PDB entry 8EF9 | electron microscopy, 2.40 A resolution | chains A and F of the 3 polymer chains in the assembly

Chain A:
Protein: DNA polymerase theta
From: Lates calcarifer
Sequence (864 residues; each row starts with the number of its first residue):
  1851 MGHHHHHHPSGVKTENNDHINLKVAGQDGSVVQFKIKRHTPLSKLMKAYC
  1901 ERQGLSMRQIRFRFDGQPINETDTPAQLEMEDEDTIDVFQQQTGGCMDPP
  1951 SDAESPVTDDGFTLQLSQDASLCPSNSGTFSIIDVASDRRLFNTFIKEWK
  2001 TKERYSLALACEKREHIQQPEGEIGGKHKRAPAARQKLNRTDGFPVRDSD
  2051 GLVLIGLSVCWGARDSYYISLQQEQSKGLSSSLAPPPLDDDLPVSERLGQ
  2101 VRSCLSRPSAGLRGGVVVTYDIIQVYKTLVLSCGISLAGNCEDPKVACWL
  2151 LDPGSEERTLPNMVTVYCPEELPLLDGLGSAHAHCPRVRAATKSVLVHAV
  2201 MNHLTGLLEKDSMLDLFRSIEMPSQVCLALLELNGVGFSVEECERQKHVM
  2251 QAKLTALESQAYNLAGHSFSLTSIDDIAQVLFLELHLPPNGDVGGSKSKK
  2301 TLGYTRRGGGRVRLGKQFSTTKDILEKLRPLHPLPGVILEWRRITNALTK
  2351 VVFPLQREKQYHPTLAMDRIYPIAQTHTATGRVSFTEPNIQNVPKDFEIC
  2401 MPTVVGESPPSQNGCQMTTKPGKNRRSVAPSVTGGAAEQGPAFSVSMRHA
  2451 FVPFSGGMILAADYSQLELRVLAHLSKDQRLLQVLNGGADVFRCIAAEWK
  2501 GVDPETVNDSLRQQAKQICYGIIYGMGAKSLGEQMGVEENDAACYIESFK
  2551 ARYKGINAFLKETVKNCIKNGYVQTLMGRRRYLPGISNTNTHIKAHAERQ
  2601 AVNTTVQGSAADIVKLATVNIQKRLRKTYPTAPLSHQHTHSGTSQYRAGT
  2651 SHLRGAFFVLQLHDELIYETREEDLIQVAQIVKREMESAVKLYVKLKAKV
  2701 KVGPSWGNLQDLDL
Unresolved in the structure: 1851-1978, 2017-2047, 2074-2093, 2109-2113, 2289-2316, 2402-2441, 2640-2652
Bound ions: Mg2+: Asp2463, Tyr2464, Asp2664 (together with 2'-deoxyguanosine-5'-triphosphate)
Ligand contacts: 2'-deoxyguanosine-5'-triphosphate (DGT): Arg2382, Asp2463, Tyr2464, Ser2465, Gln2466, Leu2467, Glu2468, Phe2492, Arg2512, Lys2516, Gln2517, Tyr2520, Tyr2524, Asn2603, Gln2607, Asp2664, Lys2699
What the authors report for this chain:
  - conformationally variable residues (helix shift): Lys2322
  - Mg2+ coordination: Asp2463, Tyr2464, Asp2664
  - catalytic residues: Asp2463, Asp2664, Glu2665 (proposed by the authors, not directly observed)
  - binding site for 2'-deoxyguanosine-5'-triphosphate: Arg2382, Gln2466, Arg2512, Lys2516, Gln2517, Tyr2520 to Tyr2524, Asn2603, Gln2607, Lys2699
  - binding site for the 19-nt DNA strand (chain F): Lys2322, Arg2342, Lys2395, Arg2448
  - binding site for the 29-nt DNA strand: Thr2272, Asp2275, Ala2379, Arg2382, Gly2527, Arg2581, His2596, Arg2599, Gln2600, Asn2603, Gln2607
  - mutagenesis - K2299A/K2300A, K2299A/K2300A/R2306A/R2307A, R2306A/R2307A, K2395A, K2395A/R2448A, R2448A: decreased catalytic activity
  - mutagenesis - P2402DEL, K2420A/K2423A/R2425A/R2426A: unchanged catalytic activity on HP [3,9]
  - mutagenesis - R2448A: unchanged binding to HP [3,9]
  - mutagenesis - V2405DEL: decreased catalytic activity on HP [3,9]
  - mutagenesis - V2405DEL: unchanged catalytic activity

Chain F:
Molecule: 19-nt DNA strand
Sequence (19 nucleotides; row label = number of the first residue in the row):
     2 TGCTGTGAGCATCCGTAGX
Unresolved in the structure: 2-8
Modified residues: 2DA (2',3'-dideoxyadenosine-5'-monophosphate) at position 20

Chain A / chain F interface:
Contacting residue pairs (17; chain A residue first):
  Thr2321(A) - DG16(F)  sugar contact
  Thr2321(A) - DT17(F)  phosphate contact
  Lys2322(A) - DT17(F)  hydrogen bond to the phosphate
  Lys2322(A) - DA18(F)  salt bridge to the phosphate
  Arg2342(A) - DT17(F)  salt bridge to the phosphate
  Asn2346(A) - DA18(F)  sugar contact
  Arg2382(A) - 2DA_20(F)  base contact
  Gln2391(A) - DG19(F)  sugar contact
  Asn2392(A) - DA18(F)  base contact
  Asn2392(A) - DG19(F)  sugar contact
  Pro2394(A) - DG19(F)  phosphate contact
  Lys2395(A) - DG19(F)  sugar contact
  Lys2395(A) - 2DA_20(F)  salt bridge to the phosphate
  Arg2448(A) - DG19(F)  phosphate contact
  Arg2448(A) - 2DA_20(F)  salt bridge to the phosphate
  Leu2662(A) - 2DA_20(F)  sugar contact
  His2663(A) - 2DA_20(F)  sugar contact
Also at the interface, not in a pair above, chain A (14 interface residues in all): Val2393, Asp2664

Summary:
14 residues of chain A and 5 residues of chain F are in contact, with 1 hydrogen bond and 4 salt bridges.
Polar pairs include Lys2322(A)-DT17(F), Lys2322(A)-DA18(F) and Arg2342(A)-DT17(F). From the paper: catalytic
residues Asp2463(A), Asp2664(A) and Glu2665(A); K2299A/K2300A, K2299A/K2300A/R2306A/R2307A and R2306A/R2307A
of chain A, among others, reduce catalytic activity; 9 substitutions were tested in all.
Chain A is DNA polymerase theta (Lates calcarifer) and chain F is a 19-nt DNA strand; the structure, Structure
of Lates calcarifer DNA polymerase theta polymerase domain with long duplex DNA, complex Ia, was determined by
electron microscopy, deposited together with 8EFC and 8EFK.
